2CSC - chain A; structure by X-ray diffraction, 1.70 A resolution.

# Chain A
Molecule: Citrate synthase
From: Gallus gallus
Notes: EC 4.1.3.7
UniProtKB: P23007 (CISY_CHICK); residue numbers follow UniProt; this construct covers 1-433
Chain sequence (433 residues; each row starts with the number of its first residue; X marks 4 residues of unknown identity (built as UNK)):
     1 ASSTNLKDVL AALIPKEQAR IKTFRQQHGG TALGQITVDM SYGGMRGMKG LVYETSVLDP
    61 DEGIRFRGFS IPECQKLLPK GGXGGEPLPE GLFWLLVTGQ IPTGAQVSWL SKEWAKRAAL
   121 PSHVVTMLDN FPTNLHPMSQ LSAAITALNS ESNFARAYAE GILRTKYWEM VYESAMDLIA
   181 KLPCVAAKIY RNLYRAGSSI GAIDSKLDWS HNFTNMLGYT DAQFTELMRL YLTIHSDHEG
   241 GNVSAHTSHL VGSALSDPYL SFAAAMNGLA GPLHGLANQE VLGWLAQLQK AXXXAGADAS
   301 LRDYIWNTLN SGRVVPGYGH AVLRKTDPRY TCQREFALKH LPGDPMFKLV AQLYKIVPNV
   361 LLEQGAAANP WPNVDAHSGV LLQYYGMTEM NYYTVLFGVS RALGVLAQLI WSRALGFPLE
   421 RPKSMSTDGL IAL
Disordered / not traced: 83, 292-294
Curated features (UniProtKB/Swiss-Prot):
  - active site: His274, His320, Asp375
  - binding site (oxaloacetate): Arg329, Arg401, Arg421
Ligand contacts:
  - carboxymethyl coenzyme A (CMC): Arg46, Arg164, Pro272, Leu273, His274, Gly275, Ala277, Leu309, Arg313, Val314, Val315, Pro316, Gly317, Tyr318, Gly319, His320, Ala321, Arg329, Leu361, Ala366, Ala367, Ala368, Asn369, Asn373, Val374, Asp375, Phe397, Pro418, Leu419
  - D-malate (MLT): Leu58, His238, Asn242, His274, His320, Arg329, Phe397, Arg401, Arg421

# In short
Ligands of chain A: carboxymethyl coenzyme A and D-malate. UniProt lists 3 active-site residues and 3
oxaloacetate-binding residues.
Chain A is Citrate synthase (Gallus gallus); the structure, Structure of ternary complexes of CITRATE SYNTHASE
WITH D-AND L-MALATE: mechanistic implications, was determined by X-ray diffraction together with 1CSC, 3CSC
and 4CSC from the same study.
